1ZAX - chains U and X of the 7 polymer chains in the assembly; structure by X-ray diffraction, 2.10 A resolution.

# Chain U (and X)
Name: 50S ribosomal protein L7/L12
From: Thermotoga maritima
Notes: fragment: N-terminal domain; chain X of this document is another copy of the same molecule, construct and numbering; everything in this record applies to it too
UniProtKB: P29396 (RL7_THEMA); residue numbers follow UniProt; this construct covers 1-30
Chain sequence (30 residues; row label = number of the first residue in the row):
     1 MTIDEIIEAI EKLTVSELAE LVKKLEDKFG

# Interface between chain U and chain X
Contacting residue pairs (15):
  I10(U) - V15(X)
  E11(U) - T14(X)
  E11(U) - V15(X)
  E11(U) - S16(X)  hydrogen bond (backbone-side chain)
  L13(U) - T14(X)
  L13(U) - V15(X)  hydrogen bond (backbone-backbone)
  T14(U) - E11(X)
  T14(U) - L13(X)
  T14(U) - T14(X)
  V15(U) - I10(X)
  V15(U) - E11(X)  hydrogen bond (backbone-backbone)
  V15(U) - L13(X)  hydrogen bond (backbone-backbone)
  V15(U) - L18(X)  hydrophobic
  S16(U) - E11(X)  hydrogen bond (side chain-backbone)
  L18(U) - V15(X)  hydrophobic
Also at the interface, not in a pair above, chain U (8 interface residues in all): K12

# Summary
8 residues of chain U and 7 residues of chain X are in contact, with 5 hydrogen bonds. Polar pairs include
E11(U)-S16(X), L13(U)-V15(X) and V15(U)-E11(X).
Both chains are 50S ribosomal protein L7/L12 (Thermotoga maritima). Entry 1ZAX (Ribosomal Protein L10-L12(NTD)
Complex, Space Group P212121, Form B) was determined by X-ray diffraction together with 1ZAV and 1ZAW from the
same study.
